5CJX - chains J and X of the 12 polymer chains in the assembly; structure by X-ray diffraction, 3.58 A resolution.

Chain J (and X):
Molecule: BG505 Env gp41
Organism: Human immunodeficiency virus 1
Notes: chain X of this document is another copy of the same molecule, construct and numbering; everything in this record applies to it too
UniProt: Q2N0S6 (Q2N0S6_9HIV1); residues 512-664 here correspond to UniProt positions 509-661 (UniProt number = residue number - 3)
Sequence (153 residues; row label = number of the first residue in the row):
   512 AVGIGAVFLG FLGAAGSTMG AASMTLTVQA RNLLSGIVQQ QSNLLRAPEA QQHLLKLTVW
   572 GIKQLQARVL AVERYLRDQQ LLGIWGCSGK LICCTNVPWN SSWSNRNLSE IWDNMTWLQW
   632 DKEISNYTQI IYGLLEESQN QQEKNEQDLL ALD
Disordered / not traced: 512-519, 548-568 (chain X: 512-520, 546-568)
Covalently attached groups: N-acetylglucosamine (NAG) linked to N611, N618; glycan linked to N637
Sequence notes: engineered mutation P559 (Ile556 in Q2N0S6), C605 (Thr602 in Q2N0S6)
From the paper describing this entry:
  - post-translational modification sites: N611, N637

Chain J / chain X interface:
Residue-residue contacts (19):
  Q577(J) - R579(X)
  V580(J) - R579(X)
  E584(J) - R579(X)  salt bridge
  L587(J) - L545(X)  hydrophobic
  L587(J) - V583(X)  hydrophobic
  Q591(J) - A541(X)
  Q591(J) - L545(X)
  Q591(J) - Y586(X)
  G594(J) - G600(X)
  E647(J) - T538(X)
  E647(J) - R542(X)  salt bridge
  K655(J) - G600(X)  hydrogen bond (side chain-backbone)
  K655(J) - K601(X)
  K655(J) - L602(X)
  K655(J) - I603(X)
  N656(J) - S534(X)
  N656(J) - M535(X)
  N656(J) - I603(X)
  D659(J) - I603(X)
Other interface residues (no listed pair), chain J (13 interface residues in all): L576, R588, S599
Other interface residues (no listed pair), chain X (18 interface residues in all): L576, V580, L587, S599, C605

In short:
13 residues of chain J and 18 residues of chain X are in contact; the contacts include 1 hydrogen bond and 2
salt bridges. Among the polar pairs are E584(J)-R579(X), E647(J)-R542(X) and K655(J)-G600(X).
N-acetylglucosamine is covalently linked to N611(J) and N618(J). The paper reports modification sites N611(J)
and N637(J).
Both chains are BG505 Env gp41 (Human immunodeficiency virus 1). Entry 5CJX (Crystal structure of 8ANC195 Fab
in complex with BG505 SOSIP.664 HIV-1 Env trimer) was determined by X-ray diffraction.
